PDB entry 2NTI | X-ray diffraction, 2.50 A resolution | chains D and E of the 3 polymer chains in the assembly

# Chain D
Protein: DNA polymerase sliding clamp B
Source organism: Sulfolobus solfataricus
Reference sequence: P57766 (PCNA2_SULSO); residues 1-249 here = UniProt positions 1-249
Amino-acid sequence (249 residues; row label = number of the first residue in the row):
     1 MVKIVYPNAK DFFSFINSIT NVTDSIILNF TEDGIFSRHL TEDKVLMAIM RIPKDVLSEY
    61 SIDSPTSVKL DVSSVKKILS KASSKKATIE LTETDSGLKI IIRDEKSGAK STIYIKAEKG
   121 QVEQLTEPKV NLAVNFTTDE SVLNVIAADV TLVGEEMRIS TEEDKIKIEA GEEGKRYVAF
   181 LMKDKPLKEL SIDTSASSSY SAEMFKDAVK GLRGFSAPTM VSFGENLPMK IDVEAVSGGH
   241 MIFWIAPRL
Differences from the reference sequence: engineered mutation Val2 (Phe in P57766)
UniProt features mapped onto this chain:
  - mutagenesis: Tyr114 to Lys116 (Loss of interaction with PCNA3, no change with PCNA2), Lys175 to Tyr177 (Loss of interaction with both PCNA3 and PCNA2)

# Chain E
Protein: DNA polymerase sliding clamp C
Source organism: Sulfolobus solfataricus
Reference sequence: Q97Z84 (PCNA3_SULSO); residues 2-246 here correspond to UniProt positions 1-245 (UniProt number = residue number - 1)
Amino-acid sequence (246 residues; each row starts with the number of its first residue):
     1 MMKAKVIDAV SFSYILRTVG DFLSEANFIV TKEGIRVSGI DPSRVVFLDI FLPSSYFEGF
    61 EVSQEKEIIG FKLEDVNDIL KRVLKDDTLI LSSNESKLTL TFDGEFTRSF ELPLIQVEST
   121 QPPSVNLEFP FKAQLLTITF ADIIDELSDL GEVLNIHSKE NKLYFEVIGD LSTAKVELST
   181 DNGTLLEASG ADVSSSYGME YVANTTKMRR ASDSMELYFG SQIPLKLRFK LPQEGYGDFY
   241 IAPRAD
Unresolved in the structure: 124-125
Differences from the reference sequence: initiating methionine (1)

# Interface between chain D and chain E
Contacting residue pairs (38):
  Val142(D) with Phe106(E), hydrophobic
  Val145(D) with Arg82(E), hydrogen bond (backbone-side chain); Leu84(E), hydrophobic; Phe106(E), hydrophobic; Arg108(E)
  Ile146(D) with Phe106(E), hydrophobic
  Ala148(D) with Arg82(E)
  Asp149(D) with Arg82(E), salt bridge; Arg108(E), salt bridge; Phe110(E)
  Leu152(D) with Asp78(E)
  Val153(D) with Phe110(E), hydrophobic
  Gly174(D) with Lys97(E), hydrogen bond (backbone-side chain); Glu111(E); Pro113(E)
  Lys175(D) with Asp75(E), salt bridge; Glu111(E); Leu112(E); Pro113(E)
  Arg176(D) with Ser109(E); Phe110(E); Glu111(E), hydrogen bond (backbone-backbone)
  Tyr177(D) with Arg108(E); Ser109(E); Phe110(E), hydrophobic
  Val178(D) with Arg108(E); Ser109(E), hydrogen bond (backbone-backbone)
  Ala179(D) with Thr107(E)
  Phe180(D) with Phe106(E); Thr107(E), hydrogen bond (backbone-backbone)
  Leu181(D) with Phe106(E), hydrophobic
  Lys185(D) with Asp103(E), salt bridge; Gly104(E); Glu105(E); Phe106(E); Thr107(E), hydrogen bond
  Pro186(D) with Glu105(E); Phe106(E)
Also at the interface, not in a pair above, chain E (17 interface residues in all): Ile79

# Overview
Chain D and chain E each contribute 17 residues to their interface; the contacts include 6 hydrogen bonds and
4 salt bridges. Polar pairs include Asp149(D)-Arg82(E), Asp149(D)-Arg108(E) and Lys175(D)-Asp75(E). From
UniProt: 6 mutagenesis sites on chain D.
Chain D is DNA polymerase sliding clamp B and chain E is DNA polymerase sliding clamp C, both from Sulfolobus
solfataricus; the structure, Crystal structure of PCNA123 heterotrimer, was determined by X-ray diffraction
together with 2IO4 and 2IJX from the same study.
